PDB entry 7L06 | electron microscopy, 3.30 A resolution | chains H and L of the 11 polymer chains in the assembly

Chain H:
Name: 2G12 heavy chain
Source organism: Homo sapiens
Sequence (226 residues; each row starts with the number of its first residue; note: 12 numbers in that range are skipped by the numbering (no residue carries them; nothing is unmodelled there); a row labelled like 82A-82C holds insertion residues (82A, then the next letters in order); X marks 8 residues of unknown identity (built as UNK)):
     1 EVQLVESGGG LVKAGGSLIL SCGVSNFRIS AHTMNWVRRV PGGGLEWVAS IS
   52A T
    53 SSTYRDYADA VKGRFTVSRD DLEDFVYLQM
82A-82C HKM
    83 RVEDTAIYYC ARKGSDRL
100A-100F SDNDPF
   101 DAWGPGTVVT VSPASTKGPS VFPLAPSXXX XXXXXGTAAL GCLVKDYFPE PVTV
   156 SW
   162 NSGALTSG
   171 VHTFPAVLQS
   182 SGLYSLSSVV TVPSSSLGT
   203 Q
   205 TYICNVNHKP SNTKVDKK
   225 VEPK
Not modelled in the structure: 128-135
Disulfide bonds: Cys22-Cys92, Cys142-Cys208

Chain L:
Name: 2G12 light chain
Source organism: Homo sapiens
Sequence (213 residues; numbered 1 to 213; the number before each row is that of its first residue):
     1 DVVMTQSPST LSASVGDTIT ITCRASQSIE TWLAWYQQKP GKAPKLLIYK ASTLKTGVPS
    61 RFSGSGSGTE FTLTISGLQF DDFATYHCQH YAGYSATFGQ GTRVEIKRTV AAPSVFIFPP
   121 SDEQLKSGTA SVVCLLNNFY PREAKVQWKV DNALQSGNSQ ESVTEQDSKD STYSLSSTLT
   181 LSKADYEKHK VYACEVTHQG LSSPVTKSFN RGE
Not modelled in the structure: 1, 213
Disulfide bonds: Cys23-Cys88, Cys134-Cys194

How chain H and chain L interact:
Contacting residue pairs (17):
  Arg39(H) - Gln38(L)
  Arg39(H) - Lys39(L)
  Arg39(H) - Gly41(L)
  Gly43(H) - Gln38(L)
  Leu45(H) - Gln38(L)
  Leu45(H) - Pro44(L)  hydrophobic
  Asp58(H) - Tyr94(L)
  Tyr91(H) - Ala43(L)  hydrophobic
  Lys95(H) - Ala92(L)
  Lys95(H) - Gly93(L)
  Asp98(H) - Thr56(L)
  Asp100B(H) - Gly93(L)
  Asn100C(H) - Tyr91(L)
  Asn100C(H) - Ala92(L)
  Asn100C(H) - Gly93(L)
  Pro100E(H) - Tyr36(L)
  Pro100E(H) - Leu46(L)  hydrophobic
Also at the interface, not in a pair above, chain H (14 interface residues in all): Gly44, Phe100F, Trp103, Gly104
Also at the interface, not in a pair above, chain L (17 interface residues in all): Pro40, Lys42, Thr85, His87, Phe98

In short:
Chain H and chain L form an interface of 14 and 17 residues respectively.
Chain H is 2G12 heavy chain and chain L is 2G12 light chain, both from Homo sapiens; the structure, Cryo-EM
structure of SARS-CoV-2 2P S ectodomain bound to two copies of domain-swapped antibody 2G12, was determined by
electron microscopy together with 6VTU, 6XRJ, 7L02, 7L09, 7L6M, 7L6O, 7LU9 and 7LUA from the same study.
